PDB entry 2GIJ | X-ray diffraction, 1.93 A resolution | chains F and B of the 4 polymer chains in the assembly

[Chain F]
Molecule: 14-nt DNA strand
Sequence (14 nucleotides; numbered 1 to 14; the number before each row is that of its first residue):
     1 GCCGGTTAAC CGGC
Bound ions: Na+: DA8 (shared with 2 residues of chain A); Ca2+: DA8, DA9 (shared with 3 residues of chain A)

[Chain B]
Molecule: Type II restriction enzyme HincII
Source organism: Haemophilus influenzae
Notes: EC 3.1.21.4
Reference sequence: P17743 (T2C2_HAEIN); residues 2-258 here = UniProt positions 2-258
Sequence (257 residues; row label = number of the first residue in the row):
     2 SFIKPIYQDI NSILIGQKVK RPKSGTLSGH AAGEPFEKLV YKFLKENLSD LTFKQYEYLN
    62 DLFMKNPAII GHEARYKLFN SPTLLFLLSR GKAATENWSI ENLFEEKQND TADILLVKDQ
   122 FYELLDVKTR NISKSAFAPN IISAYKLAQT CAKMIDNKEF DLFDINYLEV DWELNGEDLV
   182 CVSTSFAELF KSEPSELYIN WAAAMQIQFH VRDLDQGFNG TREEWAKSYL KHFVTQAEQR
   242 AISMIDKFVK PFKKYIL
Disordered / not traced: 19-36, 175-176, 258
Sequence notes: conflict Thr-130 (Arg in P17743), Trp-173 (Ser in P17743); engineered mutation Phe-138 (Gln in P17743)
Bound ions: Ca2+: Asp-114, Asp-127 (shared with 1 residue of chain E)

[How chain F and chain B interact]
Residue-residue contacts - 22 pairs, chain F then chain B:
  DC3(F) with Tyr-199(B), sugar contact
  DG4(F) with Phe-138(B), base contact; Tyr-199(B), hydrogen bond to the phosphate; Asn-201(B), sugar contact
  DG5(F) with Phe-138(B), base contact; Asn-201(B), hydrogen bond to the base; Ala-203(B), phosphate contact; Ala-204(B), base contact; Gln-209(B), hydrogen bond to the base; Arg-241(B), salt bridge to the phosphate; Lys-248(B), salt bridge to the phosphate
  DT6(F) with Ala-203(B), base contact; Ala-204(B), base contact
  DC10(F) with Gln-109(B), phosphate contact
  DC11(F) with Lys-108(B), salt bridge to the phosphate; Gln-109(B), phosphate contact
  DG12(F) with Gly-92(B), sugar contact; Lys-108(B), salt bridge to the phosphate
  DG13(F) with Tyr-77(B), phosphate contact; Gly-92(B), phosphate contact; Lys-93(B), hydrogen bond to the phosphate
  DC14(F) with Lys-93(B), phosphate contact
Also at the interface, not in a pair above, chain B (14 interface residues in all): Phe-249

[Summary]
9 residues of chain F face 14 of chain B across their interface, with 4 hydrogen bonds and 4 salt bridges.
Polar contacts include DG5(F)/Asn-201(B), DG5(F)/Gln-209(B) and DG4(F)/Tyr-199(B). Asp-114(B) and Asp-127(B)
coordinate Ca2+.
Chain F is a 14-nt DNA strand and chain B is Type II restriction enzyme HincII (Haemophilus influenzae); the
structure, Q138F HincII bound to cognate DNA GTTAAC and Ca2+, was determined by X-ray diffraction, deposited
together with 2GIE, 2GIG, 2GIH and 2GII.
